7BIL - chains A and B of the 3 polymer chains in the assembly; structure by X-ray diffraction, 2.21 A resolution.

== Chain A (and B) ==
Name: PIF1 helicase
Source organism: Thermus oshimai JL-2
Notes: chain B of this document is another copy of the same molecule, construct and numbering; everything in this record applies to it too
UniProtKB: K7RJ88 (K7RJ88_THEOS); residues 1-507 here = UniProt positions 1-507
Chain sequence (507 residues; each row starts with the number of its first residue):
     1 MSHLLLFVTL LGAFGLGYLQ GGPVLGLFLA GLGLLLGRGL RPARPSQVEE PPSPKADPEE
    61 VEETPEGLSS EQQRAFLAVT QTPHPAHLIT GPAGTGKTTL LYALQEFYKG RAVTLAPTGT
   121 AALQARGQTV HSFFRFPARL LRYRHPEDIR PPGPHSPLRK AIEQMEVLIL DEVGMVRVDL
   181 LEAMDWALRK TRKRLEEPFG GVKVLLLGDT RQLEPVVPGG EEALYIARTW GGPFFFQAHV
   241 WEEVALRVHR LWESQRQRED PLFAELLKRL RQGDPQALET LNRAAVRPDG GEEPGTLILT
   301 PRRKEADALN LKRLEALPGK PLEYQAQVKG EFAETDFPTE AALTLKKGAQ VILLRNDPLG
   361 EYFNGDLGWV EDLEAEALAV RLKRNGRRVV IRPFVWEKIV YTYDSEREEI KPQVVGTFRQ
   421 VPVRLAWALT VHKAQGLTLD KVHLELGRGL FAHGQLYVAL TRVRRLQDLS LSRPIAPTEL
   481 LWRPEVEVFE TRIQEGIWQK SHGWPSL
Disordered / not traced: 1-66, 503-507
Construct notes: conflict A13 (Val in K7RJ88), S46 (Pro in K7RJ88), K55 (Glu in K7RJ88), T64 (Ala in K7RJ88), I162 (Met in K7RJ88), L456 (Pro in K7RJ88)
Metal / ion sites: Mg2+: T98 (together with ADP)
Small-molecule neighbours:
  - ADP (adenosine-5'-diphosphate): G67, L68, S69, Q72, P92, A93, G94, T95, G96, K97, T98, T99, Q124, Q255, R256, R258, G436, T438
  - tetrafluoroaluminate (ALF): P92, A93, G94, K97, T98, E172, Q212, R256, G436, L437, R462
Reported in the primary citation:
  - self-association interface (contacts with another copy of this molecule); pairs are residue here / residue on that copy: K329-L480 (hydrogen bond)
  - mutagenesis - Q164C/E409C: abolished catalytic activity on in the absence of DTT
  - mutagenesis - Q164C/E409C: unchanged catalytic activity on 3 mM DTT
  - mutagenesis - Q164C, E221A, R228A, Q327A, R388A, E409C: unchanged catalytic activity
  - mutagenesis - Q327C/W482C, R392A: decreased catalytic activity
  - mutagenesis - E221A/R388A: increased catalytic activity on D37S10D17
  - mutagenesis - E221A/R388A: increased catalytic activity on D29S18D17

== Chain A / chain B interface ==
Pairs across the interface - 26 pairs, chain A then chain B:
  R135(A) - R448(B)
  Q327(A) - W482(B)
  Q327(A) - P484(B)
  K329(A) - L480(B)  hydrogen bond (side chain-backbone)
  K329(A) - W482(B)
  D372(A) - L224(B)
  D372(A) - Y403(B)
  E374(A) - L224(B)
  E374(A) - A227(B)
  E374(A) - R228(B)
  A375(A) - G231(B)
  A377(A) - L224(B)
  R388(A) - E221(B)  salt bridge
  R388(A) - L224(B)
  R388(A) - Y403(B)
  V390(A) - G220(B)
  V390(A) - E221(B)
  R392(A) - V217(B)  hydrogen bond (side chain-backbone)
  R392(A) - P218(B)
  R392(A) - G219(B)
  R392(A) - A223(B)
  V414(A) - T478(B)
  V415(A) - T478(B)
  G416(A) - T478(B)
  T417(A) - T478(B)
  R419(A) - R483(B)
Interface residues without a listed pair, chain A (19 interface residues in all): E376, L378, A379, R381
Interface residues without a listed pair, chain B (21 interface residues in all): S405, P477, L481, E485

== In short ==
The interface between chain A and chain B involves 19 residues on one side and 21 on the other; the contacts
include 2 hydrogen bonds and 1 salt bridge. Polar pairs include R388(A)-E221(B), K329(A)-L480(B) and
R392(A)-V217(B). The paper reports that Q327C/W482C and R392A of chain A reduce catalytic activity; a
self-association interface involving K329(A) and L480(A); 10 substitutions were tested in all.
Chain A and chain B are both PIF1 helicase (Thermus oshimai JL-2); the structure, Crystal structure of
helicase Pif1 from Thermus oshimai in complex with oligo GGTTTGGTTTGGTT, was determined by X-ray diffraction
together with 6S3H, 6S3I, 6S3M, 6S3N, 6S3O and 6S3P from the same study.
